7Y5A - chains C and E of the 7 polymer chains in the assembly; structure by electron microscopy, 3.50 A resolution.

Chain C:
Name: ATP synthase subunit alpha
From: Mycolicibacterium smegmatis
Notes: EC 7.1.2.2
Reference sequence: A0R202 (ATPA_MYCS2); residues 1-548 here = UniProt positions 1-548
Chain sequence (548 residues; numbered 1 to 548; the number before each row is that of its first residue):
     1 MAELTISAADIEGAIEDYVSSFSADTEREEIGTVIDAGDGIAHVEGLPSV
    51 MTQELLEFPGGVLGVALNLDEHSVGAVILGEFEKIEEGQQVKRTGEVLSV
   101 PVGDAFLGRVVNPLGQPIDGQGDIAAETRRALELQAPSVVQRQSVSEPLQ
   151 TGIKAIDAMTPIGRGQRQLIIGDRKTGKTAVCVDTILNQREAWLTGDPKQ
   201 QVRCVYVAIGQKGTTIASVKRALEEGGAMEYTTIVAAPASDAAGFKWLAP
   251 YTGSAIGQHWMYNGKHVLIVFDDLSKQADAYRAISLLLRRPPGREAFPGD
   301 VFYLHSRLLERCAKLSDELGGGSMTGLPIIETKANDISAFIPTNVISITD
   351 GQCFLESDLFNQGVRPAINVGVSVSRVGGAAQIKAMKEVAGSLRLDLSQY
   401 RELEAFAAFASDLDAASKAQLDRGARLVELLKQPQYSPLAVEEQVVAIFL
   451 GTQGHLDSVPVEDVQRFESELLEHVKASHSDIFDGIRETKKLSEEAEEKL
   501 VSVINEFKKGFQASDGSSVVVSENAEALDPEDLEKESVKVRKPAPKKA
Not modelled in the structure: 1-28, 411-413, 521-548
Small-molecule neighbours: ATP (adenosine-5'-triphosphate): Asp173, Arg174, Lys175, Thr176, Gly177, Lys178, Thr179, Ala180, Phe360, Arg365, Gln433, Pro434, Gln435
Swiss-Prot annotation at these positions:
  - binding site (ATP): Gly172 to Thr179
  - site: Ser373 (Required for activity)

Chain E:
Name: ATP synthase subunit beta
From: Mycolicibacterium smegmatis
Notes: EC 7.1.2.2
Reference sequence: A0R200 (ATPB_MYCS2); residue numbers follow UniProt; this construct covers 2-475
Chain sequence (481 residues; numbered -5 to 475; the number before each row is that of its first residue; numbers below 1 keep their minus sign (Met-5 is residue -5)):
    -5 MHHHHHHTATAEKTAGRVVRITGPVVDVEFPRGSVPELFNALHAEITFGA
    45 LAKTLTLEVAQHLGDSLVRCISMQPTDGLVRGVEVTDTGASISVPVGDGV
    95 KGHVFNALGDCLDDPGYGKDFEHWSIHRKPPAFSDLEPRTEMLETGLKVV
   145 DLLTPYVRGGKIALFGGAGVGKTVLIQEMINRIARNFGGTSVFAGVGERT
   195 REGNDLWVELADANVLKDTALVFGQMDEPPGTRMRVALSALTMAEFFRDE
   245 QGQDVLLFIDNIFRFTQAGSEVSTLLGRMPSAVGYQPTLADEMGELQERI
   295 TSTRGRSITSMQAVYVPADDYTDPAPATTFAHLDATTELSRAVFSKGIFP
   345 AVDPLASSSTILDPAIVGDEHYRVAQEVIRILQRYKDLQDIIAILGIDEL
   395 SEEDKQLVNRARRIERFLSQNMMAAEQFTGQPGSTVPLKETIEAFDKLTK
   445 GEFDHLPEQAFFLIGGLDDLAKKAESLGAKL
Not modelled in the structure: -5 to 7, 472-475
Differences from the reference sequence: initiating methionine (-5); expression tag (-4 to 1)

How chain C and chain E interact:
Contacting residue pairs (26):
  Ile35(C) with Gly58(E)
  Asp36(C) with His56(E); Leu57(E); Gly58(E), hydrogen bond (side chain-backbone)
  Ala37(C) with His56(E)
  Asp39(C) with Arg272(E), salt bridge
  Glu81(C) with Lys123(E), salt bridge
  Glu86(C) with His56(E)
  Glu87(C) with His56(E)
  Arg174(C) with Phe324(E), hydrogen bond (side chain-backbone); Ala325(E)
  Lys212(C) with Glu292(E); Ala325(E)
  Ile216(C) with Phe127(E), hydrophobic
  Ala217(C) with Pro132(E)
  Arg221(C) with Pro132(E), hydrogen bond (side chain-backbone); Arg133(E)
  Arg282(C) with Ala276(E)
  Ala283(C) with Pro281(E)
  Leu286(C) with Met273(E), hydrophobic; Pro274(E); Ser275(E)
  Leu287(C) with Pro281(E), hydrophobic
  Arg289(C) with Met273(E)
  Glu295(C) with Ala276(E)
  Lys333(C) with Thr316(E), hydrogen bond (side chain-backbone)
Interface residues without a listed pair, chain C (30 interface residues in all): Val110, Ile118, Asp119, Gly213, Thr214, Ser218, Lys220, Ala239, Ser240, Arg290, Ala296
Interface residues without a listed pair, chain E (26 interface residues in all): Val29, Pro124, Ser128, Leu130, Gly271, Thr282, Gly288, Glu289, His326

Overview:
30 residues of chain C and 26 residues of chain E are in contact; the contacts include 4 hydrogen bonds and 2
salt bridges. Polar pairs include Asp39(C)-Arg272(E), Glu81(C)-Lys123(E) and Asp36(C)-Gly58(E). Bound to chain
C: ATP. UniProt lists 8 ATP-binding residues on chain C.
Here chain C is ATP synthase subunit alpha and chain E is ATP synthase subunit beta, both from
Mycolicibacterium smegmatis. Entry 7Y5A (Cryo-EM structure of the Mycolicibacterium smegmatis F1-ATPase) was
determined by electron microscopy, deposited together with 7Y5B, 7Y5C and 7Y5D.
